PDB entry 8YM4 | X-ray diffraction, 2.34 A resolution | chains K and A of the 10 polymer chains in the assembly

# Chain K
Name: CASP8 and FADD-like apoptosis regulator subunit p43
Source organism: Homo sapiens
UniProtKB: O15519 (CFLAR_HUMAN); numbering as in UniProt (aligned over 1-181)
Chain sequence (184 residues; numbered -2 to 181; the number before each row is that of its first residue; numbers below 1 keep their minus sign (Gly-2 is residue -2)):
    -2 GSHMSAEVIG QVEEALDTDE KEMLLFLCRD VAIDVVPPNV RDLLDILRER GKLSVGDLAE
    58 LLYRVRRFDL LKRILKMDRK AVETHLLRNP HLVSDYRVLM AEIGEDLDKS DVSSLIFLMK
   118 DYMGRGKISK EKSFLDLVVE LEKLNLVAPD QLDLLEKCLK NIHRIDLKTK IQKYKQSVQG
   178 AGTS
Unresolved in the structure: -2 to -1, 179-181
Modified positions: Mse1, Mse20, Mse74, Mse97, Mse116, Mse120 (selenomethionine; parent Met)
Differences from the reference sequence: expression tag (-2 to 0); engineered mutation Gly7 (His in O15519)
What the authors report for this chain:
  - mutagenesis - H7G/R38D, H7G/E46A, H7G/K140D, H7G/K124D: decreased binding to Caspase-8 (chain A)

# Chain A
Name: Caspase-8
Source organism: Homo sapiens
Notes: EC 3.4.22.61
UniProtKB: Q14790 (CASP8_HUMAN); numbering as in UniProt (aligned over 1-185)
Chain sequence (185 residues; row label = number of the first residue in the row):
     1 MDFSRNLYDI GEQLDSEDLA SLKFLSLDYI PQRKQEPIKD ALMLFQRLQE KRMLEESNLS
    61 FLKELLFRIN RLDLLITYLN TRKEEMEREL QTPGRAQISA YRVMLYQISE EVSRSELRSF
   121 KGGLQEEISK CKLDDDMNLL DIFIEMEKRV ILGEGKLDIL KRVCAQINKS LLKIINDYEE
   181 FSKER
Unresolved in the structure: 183-185
Modified positions: Mse1, Mse43, Mse53, Mse86, Mse104, Mse137, Mse146 (selenomethionine; parent Met)
Differences from the reference sequence: engineered mutation Gly122 (Phe in Q14790), Gly123 (Leu in Q14790)
Curated features (UniProtKB/Swiss-Prot):
  - mutagenesis: Asp73 (D73A: Abolishes binding to FLASH. Induces NF-kappa-B activation)
What the authors report for this chain:
  - mutagenesis - E12A/F122G/L123G, N70A/F122G/L123G, E110A/F122G/L123G: unchanged binding to CASP8 and FADD-like apoptosis regulator subunit p43 (chain K)

# Chain K / chain A interface
Pairs across the interface - 9 pairs, chain K then chain A:
  Glu11(K) with Lys130(A); Cys131(A); Lys132(A), hydrogen bond (backbone-backbone)
  Ala12(K) with Lys132(A)
  Leu13(K) with Lys132(A)
  Asp14(K) with Lys132(A), salt bridge
  Glu17(K) with Lys132(A), salt bridge
  Arg64(K) with Lys132(A)
  Arg70(K) with Lys130(A)
Other interface residues (no listed pair), chain K (8 interface residues in all): Thr15
Other interface residues (no listed pair), chain A (4 interface residues in all): Asp135
The authors on this interface:
  - hot spots on chain A (mutagenesis) - R33D/F122G/L123G, R52D/F122G/L123G: decreased binding to CASP8 and FADD-like apoptosis regulator subunit p43 (chain K)

# Summary
8 residues of chain K face 4 of chain A across their interface, with 1 hydrogen bond and 2 salt bridges. Among
the polar pairs are Asp14(K)-Lys132(A), Glu17(K)-Lys132(A) and Glu11(K)-Lys132(A). The paper reports that
H7G/R38D, H7G/E46A and H7G/K140D of chain K, among others, reduce binding to Caspase-8 (chain A);
R33D/F122G/L123G and R52D/F122G/L123G of chain A reduce binding to CASP8 and FADD-like apoptosis regulator
subunit p43 (chain K); 9 substitutions were tested in all.
Here chain K is CASP8 and FADD-like apoptosis regulator subunit p43 and chain A is Caspase-8, both from Homo
sapiens. Entry 8YM4 (Structure of Caspase-8/cFLIP death effector domain assembly) was determined by X-ray
diffraction (same publication as 8YM5, 8YM6, 8YNI, 8YNK, 8YNL, 8YNM and 8YNN).
